Entry 7UX9 (electron microscopy, 3.20 A resolution); this record covers chains B and Z of the 11 polymer chains in the assembly.

== Chain B ==
Protein: Probable histone H2A.7
From: Arabidopsis thaliana
Reference sequence: Q9FJE8 (H2A7_ARATH); residues 0-149 here correspond to UniProt positions 1-150 (UniProt number = residue number + 1)
Amino-acid sequence (150 residues; numbered 0 to 149; the number before each row is that of its first residue; numbering starts at 0):
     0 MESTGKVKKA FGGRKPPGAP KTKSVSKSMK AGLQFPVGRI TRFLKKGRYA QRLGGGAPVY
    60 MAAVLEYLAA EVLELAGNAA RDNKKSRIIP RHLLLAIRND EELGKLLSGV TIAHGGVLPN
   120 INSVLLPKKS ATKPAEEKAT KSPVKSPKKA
Disordered / not traced: 0-21, 128-149
Swiss-Prot annotation at these positions:
  - motif: Ser145 to Lys148 (SPKK motif)
  - modified residue: Ser145 (Phosphoserine)

== Chain Z ==
Molecule: antisense strand (147-nt DNA)
Sequence (147 nucleotides; each row starts with the number of its first residue):
     1 ACAGGATGTA TATATGTGAC ACGTGCCTGG AGACTAGGGA GTAATCCCCT TGGCGGTTAA
    61 AACGCGGGGG ACAGCGCGTA CGTGCGTTTA AGCGGTGCTA GAGCTGTCTA CGACCAATTG
   121 AGCGGCCTCG GCACCGGGAT TCTCCAG
Disordered / not traced: 1-5, 147

== How chain B and chain Z interact ==
Residue-residue contacts (8; chain B residue first):
  Arg38(B) - DC123(Z)  salt bridge to the phosphate
  Arg51(B) - DA113(Z)  phosphate contact
  Leu52(B) - DG112(Z)  sugar contact
  Leu52(B) - DA113(Z)  hydrogen bond to the phosphate
  Gly54(B) - DG112(Z)  phosphate contact
  Ser85(B) - DC132(Z)  phosphate contact
  Arg86(B) - DG131(Z)  sugar contact
  Arg86(B) - DC132(Z)  phosphate contact
Other interface residues (no listed pair), chain B (9 interface residues in all): Lys44, Gln50, Gly53

== Summary ==
9 residues of chain B and 5 residues of chain Z are in contact, with 1 hydrogen bond and 1 salt bridge. Polar
contacts include Leu52(B)-DA113(Z) and Arg38(B)-DC123(Z).
Here chain B is Probable histone H2A.7 (Arabidopsis thaliana) and chain Z is antisense strand (147-nt DNA).
Entry 7UX9 (Arabidopsis DDM1 bound to nucleosome (H2A.W, H2B, H3.3, H4, with 147 bp DNA)) was determined by
electron microscopy.
